Entry 7IAG (X-ray diffraction, 2.76 A resolution); this record covers chains A and B.

Chain A:
Molecule: Serine protease subunit NS2B
Source organism: Zika virus
UniProt: Q32ZE1 (POLG_ZIKV); residues 46-89 here correspond to UniProt positions 1414-1457 (UniProt number = residue number + 1368)
Amino-acid sequence (46 residues; each row starts with the number of its first residue):
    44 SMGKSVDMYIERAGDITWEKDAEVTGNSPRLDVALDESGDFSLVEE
Not modelled in the structure: 44-49, 89
Sequence notes: expression tag (44-45)
Residues lining bound ligands: A1B9B ((2R)-2-(6-chloro-1H-indazol-4-yl)-2-[(2,3-dihydro-1H-isoindol-5-yl)amino]-N-propylacetamide): S81, G82, D83

Chain B:
Molecule: Serine protease NS3
Source organism: Zika virus
Notes: EC 3.4.21.91, 3.6.1.15, 3.6.4.13
UniProt: Q32ZE1 (POLG_ZIKV); residues 11-177 here correspond to UniProt positions 1509-1675 (UniProt number = residue number + 1498)
Amino-acid sequence (168 residues; row label = number of the first residue in the row):
    10 MKEVKKGETTDGVYRVMTRRLLGSTQVGVGVMQEGVFHTMWHVTKGAALR
    60 SGEGRLDPYWGDVKQDLVSYCGPWKLDAAWDGLSEVQLLAVPPGERAKNI
   110 QTLPGIFKTKDGDIGAVALDYPAGTSGSPILDKCGRVIGLYGNGVVIKNG
   160 SYVSAITQGKREEETPVE
Not modelled in the structure: 10-15, 172-177
Sequence notes: initiating methionine (10); conflict K107 (Arg1605 in Q32ZE1)
Residues lining bound ligands: A1B9B ((2R)-2-(6-chloro-1H-indazol-4-yl)-2-[(2,3-dihydro-1H-isoindol-5-yl)amino]-N-propylacetamide): H51, D75, Y130, P131, A132, S135, Y150, G151, N152, G153, V154, V155, Y161

How chain A and chain B interact:
Residue-residue contacts (93; chain A residue first):
  D50(A) - A57(B)
  M51(A) - M26(B)
  M51(A) - V52(B)
  M51(A) - T53(B)
  M51(A) - L58(B)  hydrophobic
  M51(A) - R59(B)  hydrogen bond (backbone-backbone)
  Y52(A) - R24(B)
  Y52(A) - V25(B)
  Y52(A) - M26(B)  hydrogen bond (backbone-backbone)
  Y52(A) - R28(B)
  Y52(A) - S33(B)  hydrogen bond
  Y52(A) - R59(B)
  I53(A) - Y23(B)  hydrophobic
  I53(A) - R24(B)
  I53(A) - M41(B)  hydrophobic
  I53(A) - F46(B)  hydrophobic
  I53(A) - L58(B)  hydrophobic
  I53(A) - R59(B)  hydrogen bond (backbone-backbone)
  I53(A) - S60(B)
  I53(A) - L65(B)  hydrophobic
  E54(A) - Y23(B)
  E54(A) - R24(B)  hydrogen bond (backbone-backbone)
  R55(A) - E17(B)
  R55(A) - T19(B)
  R55(A) - D20(B)  hydrogen bond (side chain-backbone)
  R55(A) - G21(B)
  R55(A) - V22(B)
  R55(A) - Y23(B)
  A56(A) - V22(B)  hydrogen bond (backbone-backbone)
  A56(A) - V100(B)  hydrophobic
  A56(A) - A106(B)
  G57(A) - G21(B)
  G57(A) - V22(B)  hydrogen bond (backbone-backbone)
  D58(A) - L98(B)
  I59(A) - G21(B)
  I59(A) - V22(B)
  I59(A) - V40(B)  hydrophobic
  I59(A) - L140(B)  hydrophobic
  I59(A) - V146(B)  hydrophobic
  T60(A) - N108(B)  hydrogen bond (backbone-side chain)
  T60(A) - L140(B)
  W61(A) - E94(B)
  W61(A) - V95(B)
  W61(A) - Q96(B)
  W61(A) - Q110(B)
  W61(A) - L140(B)
  W61(A) - D141(B)
  W61(A) - K142(B)
  E62(A) - Q96(B)  hydrogen bond (backbone-side chain)
  E62(A) - N108(B)
  A65(A) - Q96(B)
  A65(A) - N108(B)
  E66(A) - N108(B)
  E66(A) - I109(B)
  E66(A) - Q110(B)  hydrogen bond (backbone-backbone)
  V67(A) - E94(B)
  V67(A) - Q110(B)
  T68(A) - I109(B)
  T68(A) - Q110(B)  hydrogen bond (backbone-backbone)
  T68(A) - T111(B)  hydrogen bond (backbone-side chain)
  T68(A) - L128(B)
  G69(A) - T111(B)
  G69(A) - L128(B)
  N70(A) - L112(B)
  N70(A) - A127(B)
  S71(A) - L112(B)
  S71(A) - P113(B)
  S71(A) - G114(B)
  P72(A) - G114(B)
  P72(A) - I115(B)  hydrogen bond (backbone-backbone)
  R73(A) - I115(B)
  R73(A) - K117(B)
  L74(A) - I115(B)  hydrogen bond (backbone-backbone)
  L74(A) - F116(B)
  L74(A) - K117(B)  hydrogen bond (backbone-backbone)
  L74(A) - I156(B)  hydrophobic
  L74(A) - V162(B)  hydrophobic
  D75(A) - K117(B)
  V76(A) - F116(B)  hydrophobic
  V76(A) - K117(B)  hydrogen bond (backbone-backbone)
  V76(A) - T118(B)
  L78(A) - K73(B)
  D79(A) - K73(B)
  E80(A) - K73(B)
  S81(A) - V72(B)
  G82(A) - V72(B)
  G82(A) - K73(B)
  G82(A) - N152(B)  hydrogen bond (backbone-side chain)
  F84(A) - F116(B)  hydrophobic
  F84(A) - N152(B)
  F84(A) - G153(B)
  F84(A) - V154(B)
  F84(A) - A164(B)  hydrophobic
Other interface residues (no listed pair), chain A (33 interface residues in all): S85, L86
Other interface residues (no listed pair), chain B (59 interface residues in all): T27, V36, K107, I123, P138, G144, V155

Summary:
Chain A and chain B form an interface of 33 and 59 residues respectively; the contacts include 18 hydrogen
bonds. Polar contacts include Y52(A)-S33(B), R55(A)-D20(B) and T60(A)-N108(B). Compound A1B9B is bound between
chain A and chain B.
Chain A is Serine protease subunit NS2B and chain B is Serine protease NS3, both from Zika virus; the
structure, Group deposition of ZIKV NS2B-NS3 protease in complex with inhibitors from ASAP Discovery
Consortium -- Crystal ..., was determined by X-ray diffraction.
